Entry 4RBU (X-ray diffraction, 2.79 A resolution); this record covers chains A and B of the 3 polymer chains in the assembly.

[Chain A (and B)]
Protein: Propanediol utilization protein PduA
From: Salmonella enterica serovar Typhimurium
Notes: chain B of this document is another copy of the same molecule, construct and numbering; everything in this record applies to it too
UniProtKB: P0A1C7 (PDUA_SALTY); numbering as in UniProt (aligned over 2-94)
Amino-acid sequence (100 residues; numbered -5 to 94; the number before each row is that of its first residue; numbers below 1 keep their minus sign (Met-5 is residue -5)):
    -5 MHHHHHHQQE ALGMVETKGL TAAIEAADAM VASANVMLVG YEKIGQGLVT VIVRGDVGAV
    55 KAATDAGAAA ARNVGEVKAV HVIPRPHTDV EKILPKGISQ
Unresolved in the structure: -5 to 3, 91-94
Construct notes: expression tag (-5 to 1); engineered mutation Ala26 (Lys in P0A1C7), Gln40 (Ser in P0A1C7)
Swiss-Prot annotation at these positions:
  - mutagenesis: Asn29 (N29A: Subject to propionaldehyde toxicity, makes about 75% BMCs, shells are wrinkled and leaky), Lys37 (K37A: Slow growth at limiting vitamin B12, wild-type at saturating conditions; K37Q: Improved growth on 1,2-PD, makes slightly larger BMCs, alters accumulation of PD metabolites), Lys55 (K55A: Slow growth at limiting vitamin B12, wild-type at saturating conditions), Arg79 (R79A: Subject to propionaldehyde toxicity, makes about 70% BMCs, protein shells appear wild-type but leak), His81 to Ser93 (No longer interacts with PduP), His81 (H81A: Decreased amounts of PduP in purified BMCs), Val84 (V84A: Decreased amounts of PduP in purified BMCs), Leu88 (L88A: Decreased amounts of PduP in purified BMCs)

[Chain A / chain B interface]
Contacting residue pairs - 40 pairs, chain A then chain B:
  Met8(A) with Thr15(B); Ile18(B), hydrophobic
  Glu10(A) with Gly13(B); Leu14(B), hydrogen bond (side chain-backbone); Thr15(B), hydrogen bond
  Glu36(A) with Leu14(B); Lys37(B), salt bridge
  Lys37(A) with Lys37(B), hydrogen bond (backbone-side chain)
  Ile38(A) with Gly13(B); Leu14(B); Lys37(B); Gly39(B); Gln40(B); Gly41(B), hydrogen bond (backbone-backbone); Val43(B), hydrophobic
  Gly39(A) with Gln40(B); Gly41(B)
  Gln40(A) with Lys12(B), hydrogen bond; Gln40(B); Gly41(B)
  Leu42(A) with Gly41(B)
  Thr44(A) with Leu14(B); Thr15(B)
  Lys72(A) with Lys12(B), hydrogen bond (side chain-backbone)
  Ala73(A) with Thr15(B)
  His75(A) with Thr15(B); Glu19(B), salt bridge; Val68(B)
  Ile77(A) with Ile18(B), hydrophobic; Glu19(B); Asp22(B)
  Pro80(A) with Asp22(B)
  His81(A) with Asp22(B), salt bridge; Ala26(B)
  Thr82(A) with Val25(B)
  Lys86(A) with Leu32(B)
  Ile87(A) with Asp22(B); Tyr35(B), hydrogen bond (backbone-side chain)
  Leu88(A) with Tyr35(B)
  Pro89(A) with Tyr35(B)
Also at the interface, not in a pair above, chain A (22 interface residues in all): Leu6, Arg79
Also at the interface, not in a pair above, chain B (19 interface residues in all): Ala21, Leu42

[Summary]
22 residues of chain A and 19 residues of chain B are in contact; the contacts include 7 hydrogen bonds and 3
salt bridges. Polar contacts include Glu36(A)-Lys37(B), His75(A)-Glu19(B) and His81(A)-Asp22(B). UniProt lists
17 mutagenesis sites on chain A.
Chain A and chain B are both Propanediol utilization protein PduA (Salmonella enterica serovar Typhimurium);
the structure, PduA K26A S40Q mutant, from Salmonella enterica serovar Typhimurium LT2, was determined by
X-ray diffraction (same publication as 4QIF, 4QIG, 4RBT and 4RBV).
